2O53 - chains A and B; structure by X-ray diffraction, 2.70 A resolution.

[Chain A (and B)]
Protein: Aspartoacylase
From: Homo sapiens
Notes: EC 3.5.1.15; chain B of this document is another copy of the same molecule, construct and numbering; everything in this record applies to it too
UniProtKB: P45381 (ACY2_HUMAN); residues 1-313 here = UniProt positions 1-313
Sequence (313 residues; each row starts with the number of its first residue):
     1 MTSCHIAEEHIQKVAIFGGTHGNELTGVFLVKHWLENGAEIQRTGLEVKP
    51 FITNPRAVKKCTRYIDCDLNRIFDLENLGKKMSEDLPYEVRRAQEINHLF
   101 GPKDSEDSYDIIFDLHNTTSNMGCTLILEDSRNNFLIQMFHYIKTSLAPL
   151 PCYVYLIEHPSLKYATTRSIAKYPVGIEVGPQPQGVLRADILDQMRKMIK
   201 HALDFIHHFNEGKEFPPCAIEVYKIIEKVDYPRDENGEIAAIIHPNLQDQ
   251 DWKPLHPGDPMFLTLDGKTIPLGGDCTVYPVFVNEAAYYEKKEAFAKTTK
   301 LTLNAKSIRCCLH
Unresolved in the structure: 1-8, 311-313
Bound ions: Zn2+: H21, E24, H116 (together with phosphate ion)
Reported in the primary citation:
  - conformationally variable residues (loop rearrangement, order/disorder transition): R71, E158 to Y164
  - contacts within the chain: L162-K228 (water-mediated contact)
  - mutagenesis - N117Q, E178D: decreased catalytic activity (citing earlier work)
  - binding site for phosphate ion: R63, E178, Y288
  - mutagenesis - R71K, Y164F (less than 1%), R168K (less than 1%), E178A (less than 5%), Y288F (less than 1%): decreased catalytic activity
  - mutagenesis - Y164F (6-fold): decreased binding to NAA
  - disease-associated variants - E24G: abolished expression
  - mutagenesis - E24D: abolished catalytic activity
  - mutagenesis - H21A, E24A, H116A: abolished catalytic activity (citing earlier work)
  - catalytic residues: R63, E178 (proposed by the authors, not directly observed)
  - mutagenesis - E24D: decreased binding to zinc

[Chain A / chain B interface]
Residue-residue contacts - 42 pairs, chain A then chain B:
  F29(A) with I239(B); L265(B), hydrophobic
  L30(A) with L265(B), hydrophobic
  H33(A) with L265(B)
  T119(A) with P183(B); V186(B)
  P183(A) with T119(B); P183(B), hydrophobic
  Q184(A) with Q184(B)
  G185(A) with Y289(B)
  V186(A) with T119(B); N284(B); A286(B), hydrophobic; Y289(B)
  L187(A) with I242(B), hydrophobic; N284(B), hydrogen bond (backbone-side chain); Y289(B), hydrogen bond (backbone-side chain)
  R188(A) with Q248(B); D249(B), salt bridge
  A189(A) with I242(B), hydrophobic; I243(B); P245(B)
  L192(A) with L265(B), hydrophobic
  R196(A) with L265(B), hydrogen bond (side chain-backbone)
  E238(A) with K32(B)
  I239(A) with F29(B)
  I242(A) with L187(B), hydrophobic
  I243(A) with A189(B)
  P245(A) with A189(B), hydrophobic
  Q248(A) with R188(B)
  D249(A) with R188(B), salt bridge
  L265(A) with F29(B), hydrophobic; H33(B); L192(B), hydrophobic; R196(B), hydrogen bond (backbone-side chain)
  D266(A) with H33(B)
  N284(A) with V186(B); L187(B)
  A286(A) with V186(B), hydrophobic
  Y289(A) with G185(B); V186(B); L187(B), hydrogen bond (side chain-backbone)
Interface residues without a listed pair, chain A (26 interface residues in all): L25
Interface residues without a listed pair, chain B (26 interface residues in all): L25, A240, L263

[Summary]
The chain A/chain B interface involves 26 residues from each chain; the contacts include 5 hydrogen bonds and
2 salt bridges. Among the polar pairs are R188(A)-D249(B), L187(A)-N284(B) and L187(A)-Y289(B). From the
paper: catalytic residues R63(A) and E178(A); N117Q, E178D and R71K of chain A, among others, reduce catalytic
activity; 12 substitutions were tested in all.
Chain A and chain B are both Aspartoacylase (Homo sapiens); the structure, Crystal structure of
apo-Aspartoacylase from human brain, was determined by X-ray diffraction (same publication as 2O4H).
